PDB entry 8EUF | electron microscopy, 3.41 A resolution | chains Q and U of the 10 polymer chains in the assembly

[Chain Q]
Name: Chromatin-remodeling ATPase INO80
From: Saccharomyces cerevisiae S288C
Notes: EC 3.6.4.-
UniProt: P53115 (INO80_YEAST); residues 1-1489 here = UniProt positions 1-1489
Sequence (1489 residues; row label = number of the first residue in the row):
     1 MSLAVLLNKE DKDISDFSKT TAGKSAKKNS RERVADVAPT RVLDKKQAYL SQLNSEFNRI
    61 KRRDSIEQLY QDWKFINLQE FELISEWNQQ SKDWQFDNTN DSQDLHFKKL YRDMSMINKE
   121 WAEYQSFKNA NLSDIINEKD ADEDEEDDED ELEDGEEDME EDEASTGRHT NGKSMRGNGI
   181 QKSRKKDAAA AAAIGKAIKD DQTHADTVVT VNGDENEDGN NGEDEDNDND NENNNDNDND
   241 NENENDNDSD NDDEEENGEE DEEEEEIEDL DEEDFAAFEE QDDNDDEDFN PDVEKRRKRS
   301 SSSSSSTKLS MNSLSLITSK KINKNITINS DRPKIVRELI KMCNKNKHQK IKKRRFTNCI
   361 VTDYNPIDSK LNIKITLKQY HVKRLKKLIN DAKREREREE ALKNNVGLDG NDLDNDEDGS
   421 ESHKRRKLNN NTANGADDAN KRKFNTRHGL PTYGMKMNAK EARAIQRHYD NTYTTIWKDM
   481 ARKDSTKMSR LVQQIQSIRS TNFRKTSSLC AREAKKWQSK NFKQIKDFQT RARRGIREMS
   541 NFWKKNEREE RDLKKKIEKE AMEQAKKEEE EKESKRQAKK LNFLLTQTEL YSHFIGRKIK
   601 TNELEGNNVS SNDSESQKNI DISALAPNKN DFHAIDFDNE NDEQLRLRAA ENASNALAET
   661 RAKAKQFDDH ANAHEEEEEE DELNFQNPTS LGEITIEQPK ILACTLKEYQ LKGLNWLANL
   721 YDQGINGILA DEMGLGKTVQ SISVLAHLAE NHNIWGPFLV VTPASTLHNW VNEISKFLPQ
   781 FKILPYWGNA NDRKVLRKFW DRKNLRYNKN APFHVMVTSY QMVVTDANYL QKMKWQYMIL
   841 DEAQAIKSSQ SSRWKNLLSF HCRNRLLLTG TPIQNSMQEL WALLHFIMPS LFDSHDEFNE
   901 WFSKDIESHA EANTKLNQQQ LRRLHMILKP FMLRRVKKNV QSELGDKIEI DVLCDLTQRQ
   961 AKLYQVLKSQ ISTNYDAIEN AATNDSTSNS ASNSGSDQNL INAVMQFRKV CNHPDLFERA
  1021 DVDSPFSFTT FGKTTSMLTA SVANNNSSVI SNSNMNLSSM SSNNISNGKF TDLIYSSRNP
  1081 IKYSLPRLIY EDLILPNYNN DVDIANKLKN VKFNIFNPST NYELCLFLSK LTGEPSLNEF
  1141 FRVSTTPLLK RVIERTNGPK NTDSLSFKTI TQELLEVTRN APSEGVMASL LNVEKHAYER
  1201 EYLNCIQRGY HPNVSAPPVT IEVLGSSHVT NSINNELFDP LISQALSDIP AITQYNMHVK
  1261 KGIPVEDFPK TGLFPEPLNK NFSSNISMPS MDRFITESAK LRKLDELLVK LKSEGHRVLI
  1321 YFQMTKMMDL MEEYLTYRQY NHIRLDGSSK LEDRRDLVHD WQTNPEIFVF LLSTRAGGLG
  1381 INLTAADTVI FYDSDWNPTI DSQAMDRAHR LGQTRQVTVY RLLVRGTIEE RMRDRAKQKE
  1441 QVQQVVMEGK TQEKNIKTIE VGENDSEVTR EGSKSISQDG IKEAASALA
Disordered / not traced: 1-947, 986-998, 1037-1068, 1346-1355, 1375-1381, 1409-1413, 1436-1489
Swiss-Prot annotation at these positions:
  - motif: D841 to Q844 (DEAQ box)
  - binding site (ATP): D731 to T738
  - modified residue (Phosphoserine): S65, S115, S133, S610

[Chain U]
Name: RuvB-like protein 2
From: Saccharomyces cerevisiae S288C
Notes: EC 3.6.4.12
UniProt: Q12464 (RUVB2_YEAST); numbering as in UniProt (aligned over 1-460)
Sequence (460 residues; each row starts with the number of its first residue):
     1 MSIQTSDPNE TSDLKSLSLI AAHSHITGLG LDENLQPRPT SEGMVGQLQA RRAAGVILKM
    61 VQNGTIAGRA VLVAGPPSTG KTALAMGVSQ SLGKDVPFTA IAGSEIFSLE LSKTEALTQA
   121 FRKSIGIKIK EETELIEGEV VEIQIDRSIT GGHKQGKLTI KTTDMETIYE LGNKMIDGLT
   181 KEKVLAGDVI SIDKASGKIT KLGRSFARSR DYDAMGADTR FVQCPEGELQ KRKTVVHTVS
   241 LHEIDVINSR TQGFLALFTG DTGEIRSEVR DQINTKVAEW KEEGKAEIVP GVLFIDEVHM
   301 LDIECFSFIN RALEDEFAPI VMMATNRGVS KTRGTNYKSP HGLPLDLLDR SIIITTKSYN
   361 EQEIKTILSI RAQEEEVELS SDALDLLTKT GVETSLRYSS NLISVAQQIA MKRKNNTVEV
   421 EDVKRAYLLF LDSARSVKYV QENESQYIDD QGNVQISIAK
Disordered / not traced: 1-14, 210-219
Small-molecule neighbours: ADP (adenosine-5'-diphosphate): A22, H23, H25, G43, M44, V45, G46, P76, P77, S78, T79, G80, K81, T82, A83, Y359, I367, L396, R397
Swiss-Prot annotation at these positions:
  - binding site (ATP): G75 to T82

[Chain Q / chain U interface]
Residue-residue contacts (49; chain Q residue first):
  G1032(Q) with E182(U); K201(U)
  K1033(Q) with K201(U), hydrogen bond (backbone-side chain)
  T1034(Q) with K183(U)
  T1035(Q) with D188(U); R204(U), hydrogen bond
  F1070(Q) with R147(U)
  D1072(Q) with R147(U), salt bridge; T180(U); K183(U)
  I1074(Q) with K181(U)
  Y1075(Q) with K181(U), hydrogen bond (backbone-side chain)
  S1076(Q) with K181(U); E182(U)
  R1078(Q) with E182(U), salt bridge
  Y1083(Q) with E243(U), hydrogen bond; L257(U)
  S1084(Q) with H237(U), hydrogen bond
  P1086(Q) with I129(U), hydrophobic; E131(U); H237(U); V239(U)
  R1087(Q) with E131(U), salt bridge; E132(U); T133(U)
  L1088(Q) with I129(U), hydrophobic; K285(U)
  I1089(Q) with I129(U), hydrophobic; I244(U), hydrophobic; W280(U), hydrophobic
  D1092(Q) with K276(U); W280(U), hydrogen bond
  L1093(Q) with I244(U), hydrophobic; I273(U), hydrophobic; K276(U)
  I1094(Q) with I247(U), hydrophobic
  V1219(Q) with F254(U); F258(U), hydrophobic
  I1221(Q) with F254(U), hydrophobic
  V1223(Q) with S196(U)
  L1224(Q) with E131(U); T133(U); D193(U)
  G1225(Q) with T133(U); A195(U); S196(U), hydrogen bond (backbone-side chain)
  S1226(Q) with S196(U), hydrogen bond (backbone-side chain)
  S1227(Q) with A195(U)
  T1230(Q) with S196(U)
Interface residues without a listed pair, chain Q (33 interface residues in all): F1031, L1073, I1081, L1085, P1218, E1222
Interface residues without a listed pair, chain U (31 interface residues in all): K198, N248, L255, Q272

[In short]
33 residues of chain Q and 31 residues of chain U are in contact; the contacts include 8 hydrogen bonds and 3
salt bridges. Polar pairs include D1072(Q)-R147(U), R1078(Q)-E182(U) and R1087(Q)-E131(U). Bound to chain U:
ADP.
Here chain Q is Chromatin-remodeling ATPase INO80 and chain U is RuvB-like protein 2, both from Saccharomyces
cerevisiae S288C. Entry 8EUF (Class2 of the INO80-Nucleosome complex) was determined by electron microscopy
together with 8ETS, 8ETT, 8ETU, 8ETV, 8ETW, 8EU9, 8EUE and 8EUJ from the same study.
